Entry 7AH9 (electron microscopy, 3.30 A resolution); this record covers chains 7B and 7C of the 153 polymer chains in the assembly.

== Chain 7B (and 7C) ==
Protein: Protein PrgH
Source organism: Salmonella enterica subsp. enterica serovar Typhimurium str. LT2
Notes: chain 7C of this document is another copy of the same molecule, construct and numbering; everything in this record applies to it too
UniProtKB: P41783 (PRGH_SALTY); residues 1-392 here = UniProt positions 1-392
Chain sequence (392 residues; each row starts with the number of its first residue):
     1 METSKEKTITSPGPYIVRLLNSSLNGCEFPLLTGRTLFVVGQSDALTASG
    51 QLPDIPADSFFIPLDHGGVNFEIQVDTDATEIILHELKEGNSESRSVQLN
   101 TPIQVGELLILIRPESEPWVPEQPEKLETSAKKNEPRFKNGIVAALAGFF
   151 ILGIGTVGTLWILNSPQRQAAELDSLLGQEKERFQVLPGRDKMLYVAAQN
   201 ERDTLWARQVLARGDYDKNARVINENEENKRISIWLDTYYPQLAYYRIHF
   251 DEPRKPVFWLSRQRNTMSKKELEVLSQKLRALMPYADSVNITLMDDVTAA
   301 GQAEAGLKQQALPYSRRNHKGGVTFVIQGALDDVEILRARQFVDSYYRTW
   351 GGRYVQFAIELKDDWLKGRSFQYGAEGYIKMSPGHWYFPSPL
Not modelled in the structure: 1-170

== How chain 7B and chain 7C interact ==
Pairs across the interface - 31 pairs, chain 7B then chain 7C:
  Lys181(7B) - Asn219(7C)  hydrogen bond
  Asp251(7B) - Thr238(7C)  hydrogen bond
  Glu252(7B) - Tyr239(7C)  hydrogen bond
  Trp259(7B) - Thr238(7C)
  Gln302(7B) - Pro241(7C)  hydrogen bond (side chain-backbone)
  Lys308(7B) - His319(7C)
  Gln309(7B) - His319(7C)
  Gln309(7B) - Gly322(7C)
  Gln309(7B) - Thr324(7C)
  Gln309(7B) - Arg353(7C)
  Gln309(7B) - Tyr354(7C)  hydrogen bond (side chain-backbone)
  Gln309(7B) - Gln356(7C)
  Gln310(7B) - Gln356(7C)  hydrogen bond
  Ala311(7B) - Arg317(7C)
  Val334(7B) - Glu360(7C)
  Glu335(7B) - Glu360(7C)
  Arg338(7B) - Glu360(7C)  salt bridge
  Arg348(7B) - Ile234(7C)
  Trp365(7B) - Tyr387(7C)  hydrogen bond
  Trp365(7B) - Pro389(7C)  hydrophobic
  Leu366(7B) - Pro389(7C)
  Phe371(7B) - Pro389(7C)
  Phe371(7B) - Ser390(7C)
  Tyr373(7B) - Glu376(7C)  hydrogen bond
  Tyr378(7B) - Ala375(7C)
  Tyr378(7B) - Gly377(7C)  hydrogen bond (side chain-backbone)
  Tyr378(7B) - Phe388(7C)
  Tyr378(7B) - Ser390(7C)  hydrogen bond (side chain-backbone)
  Tyr378(7B) - Pro391(7C)
  Pro391(7B) - Tyr387(7C)
  Leu392(7B) - Met381(7C)  hydrophobic
Also at the interface, not in a pair above, chain 7B (29 interface residues in all): Gln179, Glu180, Glu182, His249, Met294, Thr298, Asp332, Arg369, Gly377
Also at the interface, not in a pair above, chain 7C (35 interface residues in all): Ala212, Gly214, Arg221, Trp235, Asp237, Gln242, Val323, Val355, Ala358, Lys362, Leu366, Arg369, Ile379

== In short ==
Chain 7B and chain 7C form an interface of 29 and 35 residues respectively; the contacts include 10 hydrogen
bonds and 1 salt bridge. Polar contacts include Arg338(7B)-Glu360(7C), Lys181(7B)-Asn219(7C) and
Asp251(7B)-Thr238(7C).
Chain 7B and chain 7C are both Protein PrgH (Salmonella enterica subsp. enterica serovar Typhimurium str.
LT2); the structure, Substrate-engaged type 3 secretion system needle complex from Salmonella enterica
typhimurium - SpaR state 1, was determined by electron microscopy (same publication as 7AGX and 7AHI).
